Entry 7O3V (electron microscopy, 3.70 A resolution); this record covers chains D and E of the 10 polymer chains in the assembly.

== Chain D (and E) ==
Molecule: TrwJ protein
Organism: Escherichia coli
Notes: chain E of this document is another copy of the same molecule, construct and numbering; everything in this record applies to it too
UniProt: O50331 (O50331_ECOLX); the construct has insertions or renumbered stretches relative to UniProt, so the offset changes along the chain: 1-147 = UniProt 1-147; 151-229 = UniProt 148-226
Chain sequence (229 residues; numbered 1 to 229; the number before each row is that of its first residue):
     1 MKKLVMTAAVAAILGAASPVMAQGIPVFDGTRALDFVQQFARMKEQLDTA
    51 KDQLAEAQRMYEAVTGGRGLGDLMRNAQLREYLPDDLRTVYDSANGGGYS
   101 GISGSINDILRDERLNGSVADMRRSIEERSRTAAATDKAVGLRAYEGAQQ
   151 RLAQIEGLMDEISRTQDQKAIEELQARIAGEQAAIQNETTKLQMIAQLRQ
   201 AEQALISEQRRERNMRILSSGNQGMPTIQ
Unresolved in the structure: 1-31
Sequence notes: conflict Ala134 (Arg in O50331), Ala135 (Thr in O50331), Leu142 (Cys in O50331), Arg143 (Gly in O50331), Ala144 (Pro in O50331), Tyr145 (Thr in O50331), Glu146 (Lys in O50331), Arg151 (His148 in O50331), Leu152 (Ser149 in O50331), Ala153 (Asn150 in O50331), Gln154 (Ala151 in O50331), Ile155 (Ser152 in O50331), Glu156 (Arg153 in O50331), Gly157 (Arg154 in O50331), Met159 (Lys156 in O50331), Arg216 (Pro213 in O50331); insertion (148-150)

== Chain D / chain E interface ==
Residue-residue contacts - 127 pairs, chain D then chain E:
  Asp35(D) - Phe36(E)
  Gln38(D) - Phe36(E)
  Gln38(D) - Phe40(E)
  Arg42(D) - Phe40(E)
  Arg42(D) - Met43(E)
  Arg42(D) - Lys44(E)
  Arg42(D) - Leu47(E)
  Met43(D) - Met43(E)  hydrophobic
  Glu45(D) - Leu47(E)
  Gln46(D) - Gln46(E)  hydrogen bond
  Thr49(D) - Ala50(E)
  Asp52(D) - Leu54(E)
  Gln53(D) - Gln53(E)
  Glu56(D) - Leu54(E)
  Glu56(D) - Ala57(E)
  Glu56(D) - Gln58(E)
  Glu56(D) - Tyr61(E)
  Arg59(D) - Tyr61(E)
  Met60(D) - Tyr61(E)  hydrophobic
  Met60(D) - Val64(E)  hydrophobic
  Ala63(D) - Thr65(E)
  Glu127(D) - Met215(E)
  Ser130(D) - Glu208(E)  hydrogen bond
  Arg131(D) - Leu110(E)  hydrogen bond (side chain-backbone)
  Arg131(D) - Glu113(E)  salt bridge
  Arg131(D) - Glu208(E)
  Arg131(D) - Glu212(E)  salt bridge
  Thr132(D) - Tyr91(E)
  Thr132(D) - Ala94(E)
  Thr132(D) - Leu110(E)
  Ala135(D) - Ile106(E)  hydrophobic
  Ala135(D) - Leu110(E)  hydrophobic
  Thr136(D) - Val90(E)
  Thr136(D) - Tyr91(E)
  Thr136(D) - Ile106(E)
  Asp137(D) - Tyr91(E)  hydrogen bond
  Asp137(D) - Ala201(E)
  Lys138(D) - Ala201(E)
  Lys138(D) - Glu202(E)  salt bridge
  Ala139(D) - Ser105(E)
  Ala139(D) - Ile106(E)  hydrophobic
  Gly141(D) - Met194(E)
  Leu142(D) - Leu198(E)  hydrophobic
  Arg143(D) - Tyr82(E)
  Arg143(D) - Tyr99(E)
  Ala144(D) - Leu83(E)  hydrophobic
  Ala144(D) - Met194(E)
  Tyr145(D) - Lys191(E)
  Tyr145(D) - Met194(E)  hydrogen bond (backbone-side chain)
  Gly147(D) - Tyr82(E)
  Ala148(D) - Asn187(E)  hydrogen bond (backbone-side chain)
  Ala148(D) - Lys191(E)
  Gln149(D) - Lys191(E)
  Gln150(D) - Leu79(E)
  Gln150(D) - Tyr82(E)
  Arg151(D) - Leu79(E)
  Arg151(D) - Asn187(E)
  Leu152(D) - Asn187(E)
  Leu152(D) - Lys191(E)
  Gln154(D) - Met74(E)
  Gln154(D) - Ala77(E)
  Gln154(D) - Leu79(E)
  Ile155(D) - Ala183(E)
  Ile155(D) - Ala184(E)
  Gly157(D) - Met74(E)
  Leu158(D) - Met74(E)
  Met159(D) - Arg177(E)
  Met159(D) - Gly180(E)
  Glu161(D) - Leu73(E)
  Ile162(D) - Ala176(E)  hydrophobic
  Ile162(D) - Arg177(E)
  Thr165(D) - Leu70(E)
  Thr165(D) - Lys169(E)  hydrogen bond (backbone-side chain)
  Thr165(D) - Glu173(E)
  Gln166(D) - Lys169(E)
  Asp167(D) - Ala63(E)
  Asp167(D) - Arg68(E)  salt bridge
  Gln168(D) - Val64(E)
  Gln168(D) - Gln168(E)
  Gln168(D) - Glu172(E)  hydrogen bond
  Lys169(D) - Val64(E)
  Lys169(D) - Gly66(E)
  Lys169(D) - Gly67(E)
  Lys169(D) - Arg68(E)
  Ala170(D) - Arg68(E)
  Ala170(D) - Leu70(E)
  Ile171(D) - Glu172(E)
  Glu172(D) - Glu172(E)
  Glu173(D) - Gly67(E)
  Glu173(D) - Arg68(E)
  Glu173(D) - Leu70(E)
  Gln175(D) - Gln175(E)  hydrogen bond
  Gln175(D) - Ala176(E)
  Arg177(D) - Gly71(E)
  Arg177(D) - Leu73(E)  hydrogen bond (side chain-backbone)
  Arg177(D) - Met74(E)
  Ile178(D) - Ala176(E)
  Ile178(D) - Ala179(E)  hydrophobic
  Ile178(D) - Gly180(E)
  Gln182(D) - Ala179(E)
  Gln182(D) - Gln182(E)  hydrogen bond
  Gln182(D) - Ala183(E)
  Ile185(D) - Ala183(E)
  Ile185(D) - Gln186(E)
  Ile185(D) - Asn187(E)
  Ile185(D) - Thr190(E)
  Gln186(D) - Gln186(E)  hydrogen bond
  Glu188(D) - Leu83(E)
  Thr189(D) - Gln186(E)
  Thr189(D) - Thr190(E)  hydrogen bond
  Thr189(D) - Gln193(E)
  Lys191(D) - Leu83(E)
  Leu192(D) - Leu83(E)  hydrophobic
  Leu192(D) - Gln193(E)
  Leu192(D) - Met194(E)  hydrophobic
  Leu192(D) - Gln197(E)
  Gln193(D) - Gln193(E)
  Ile195(D) - Pro84(E)
  Ile195(D) - Leu87(E)  hydrophobic
  Ile195(D) - Gln197(E)
  Ala196(D) - Gln197(E)
  Leu198(D) - Leu87(E)  hydrophobic
  Arg199(D) - Tyr91(E)
  Arg199(D) - Gln197(E)
  Arg199(D) - Gln200(E)  hydrogen bond
  Gln200(D) - Gln200(E)  hydrogen bond
  Glu202(D) - Tyr91(E)
Also at the interface, not in a pair above, chain D (74 interface residues in all): Gln39, Arg123, Ala133, Ala134, Val140, Glu146, Leu174, Gln203
Also at the interface, not in a pair above, chain E (72 interface residues in all): Gln39, Gly69, Arg80, Glu81, Ile102, Ile109, Arg114, Ile195, Ala204, Leu205

== Summary ==
Chain D and chain E form an interface of 74 and 72 residues respectively, with 15 hydrogen bonds and 4 salt
bridges. Polar pairs include Arg131(D)-Glu113(E), Arg131(D)-Glu212(E) and Lys138(D)-Glu202(E).
Both chains are TrwJ protein (Escherichia coli). Entry 7O3V (Stalk complex structure (TrwJ/VirB5-TrwI/VirB6)
from the fully-assembled R388 type IV secretion system) was determined by electron microscopy (same
publication as 7O3J, 7O3T, 7O41 and 7OIU).
